7AF3 - chains 1 and J of the 9 polymer chains in the assembly; structure by electron microscopy, 2.82 A resolution.

Chain 1:
Molecule: 16S rRNA (head)
From: Escherichia coli
Sequence (1541 nucleotides; row label = number of the first residue in the row):
     1 AAAUUGAAGA GUUUGAUCAU GGCUCAGAUU GAACGCUGGC GGCAGGCCUA ACACAUGCAA
    61 GUCGAACGGU AACAGGAAGA AGCUUGCUUC UUUGCUGACG AGUGGCGGAC GGGUGAGUAA
   121 UGUCUGGGAA ACUGCCUGAU GGAGGGGGAU AACUACUGGA AACGGUAGCU AAUACCGCAU
   181 AACGUCGCAA GACCAAAGAG GGGGACCUUC GGGCCUCUUG CCAUCGGAUG UGCCCAGAUG
   241 GGAUUAGCUA GUAGGUGGGG UAACGGCUCA CCUAGGCGAC GAUCCCUAGC UGGUCUGAGA
   301 GGAUGACCAG CCACACUGGA ACUGAGACAC GGUCCAGACU CCUACGGGAG GCAGCAGUGG
   361 GGAAUAUUGC ACAAUGGGCG CAAGCCUGAU GCAGCCAUGC CGCGUGUAUG AAGAAGGCCU
   421 UCGGGUUGUA AAGUACUUUC AGCGGGGAGG AAGGGAGUAA AGUUAAUACC UUUGCUCAUU
   481 GACGUUACCC GCAGAAGAAG CACCGGCUAA CUCCGUGCCA GCAGCCXCGG UAAUACGGAG
   541 GGUGCAAGCG UUAAUCGGAA UUACUGGGCG UAAAGCGCAC GCAGGCGGUU UGUUAAGUCA
   601 GAUGUGAAAU CCCCGGGCUC AACCUGGGAA CUGCAUCUGA UACUGGCAAG CUUGAGUCUC
   661 GUAGAGGGGG GUAGAAUUCC AGGUGUAGCG GUGAAAUGCG UAGAGAUCUG GAGGAAUACC
   721 GGUGGCGAAG GCGGCCCCCU GGACGAAGAC UGACGCUCAG GUGCGAAAGC GUGGGGAGCA
   781 AACAGGAUUA GAUACCCUGG UAGUCCACGC CGUAAACGAU GUCGACUUGG AGGUUGUGCC
   841 CUUGAGGCGU GGCUUCCGGA GCUAACGCGU UAAGUCGACC GCCUGGGGAG UACGGCCGCA
   901 AGGUUAAAAC UCAAAUGAAU UGACGGGGGC CCGCACAAGC GGUGGAGCAU GUGGUUUAAU
   961 UCGAUGXAAC GCGAAGAACC UUACCUGGUC UUGACAUCCA CGGAAGUUUU CAGAGAUGAG
  1021 AAUGUGCCUU CGGGAACCGU GAGACAGGUG CUGCAUGGCU GUCGUCAGCU CGUGUUGUGA
  1081 AAUGUUGGGU UAAGUCCCGC AACGAGCGCA ACCCUUAUCC UUUGUUGCCA GCGGUCCGGC
  1141 CGGGAACUCA AAGGAGACUG CCAGUGAUAA ACUGGAGGAA GGUGGGGAUG ACGUCAAGUC
  1201 AUCAUGGCCC UUACGACCAG GGCUACACAC GUGCUACAAU GGCGCAUACA AAGAGAAGCG
  1261 ACCUCGCGAG AGCAAGCGGA CCUCAUAAAG UGCGUCGUAG UCCGGAUUGG AGUCUGCAAC
  1321 UCGACUCCAU GAAGUCGGAA UCGCUAGUAA UCGUGGAUCA GAAUGCCACG GUGAAUACGU
  1381 UCCCGGCCUU GUACACACCG CCCGUXACAC CAUGGGAGUG GGUUGCAAAA GAAGUAGGUA
  1441 GCUUAACCUU CGGGAGGGCG CUUACCACUU UGUGAUUCAU GACUGGGGUG AAGUCGUAAC
  1501 AAGGUAACCG UAGGGGAACC UGCGGUUGGA UCACCUCCUU A
Not modelled in the structure: 1-930, 1387-1541
Modified / non-standard residues: PSU (pseudouridine-5'-monophosphate) at position 516, G7M (N7-methyl-guanosine-5'-monophosphate) at position 527, 2MG (2N-methylguanosine-5'-monophosphate) at position 966, 5MC (5-methylcytidine-5'-monophosphate) at position 967, 2MG (2N-methylguanosine-5'-monophosphate) at position 1207, 4OC (4n,o2'-methylcytidine-5'-monophosphate) at position 1401, 5MC (5-methylcytidine-5'-monophosphate) at position 1406, UR3 (3-methyluridine-5'-monophoshate) at position 1497, 2MG (2N-methylguanosine-5'-monophosphate) at position 1515, MA6 (6N-dimethyladenosine-5'-monophoshate) at position 1517, MA6 (6N-dimethyladenosine-5'-monophoshate) at position 1518
Bound ions: Mg2+ site 1 near A937 (its only coordinating residue here); Mg2+ site 2: G944, G945; Mg2+ site 3 near G945 (its only coordinating residue here); Mg2+ site 4: A964, U1199; Mg2+ site 5 near C972 (its only coordinating residue here); Mg2+ site 6: G976, C1359; Mg2+ site 7 near C980 (its only coordinating residue here); Mg2+ site 8: G993, G1041; Mg2+ site 9: C1054, A1197; Mg2+ site 10: C1054, A1197, G1198; Mg2+ site 11 near C1066 (its only coordinating residue here); Mg2+ site 12: G1068, G1094; 15 more Mg2+ sites not listed

Chain J:
Molecule: 30S ribosomal protein S10
From: Escherichia coli
UniProtKB: C3SQT7 (C3SQT7_ECOLX); numbering as in UniProt (aligned over 1-103)
Amino-acid sequence (103 residues; numbered 1 to 103; the number before each row is that of its first residue):
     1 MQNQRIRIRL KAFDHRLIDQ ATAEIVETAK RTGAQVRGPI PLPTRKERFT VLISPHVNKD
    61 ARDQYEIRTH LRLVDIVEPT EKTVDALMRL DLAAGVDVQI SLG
Not modelled in the structure: 1-2, 103

Chain 1 / chain J interface:
Pairs across the interface (71; chain 1 residue first):
  G963(1) - His56(J)  sugar contact
  A964(1) - His56(J)  sugar contact
  A964(1) - Val57(J)  sugar contact
  A969(1) - Asn58(J)  phosphate contact
  C972(1) - Val57(J)  hydrogen bond to the sugar
  C972(1) - Lys59(J)  phosphate contact
  G973(1) - Leu52(J)  sugar contact
  G973(1) - Pro55(J)  sugar contact
  G973(1) - His56(J)  hydrogen bond to the base
  G973(1) - Val57(J)  sugar contact
  G973(1) - Lys59(J)  salt bridge to the phosphate
  A975(1) - Thr50(J)  base contact
  A975(1) - Lys59(J)  base contact
  A975(1) - Arg62(J)  hydrogen bond to the base
  C1059(1) - Ile53(J)  hydrogen bond to the sugar
  C1059(1) - Pro55(J)  sugar contact
  U1060(1) - Ile53(J)  phosphate contact
  U1060(1) - Ser54(J)  sugar contact
  U1060(1) - Asn58(J)  hydrogen bond to the sugar
  U1060(1) - Ala61(J)  phosphate contact
  G1061(1) - Ile53(J)  phosphate contact
  G1061(1) - Asn58(J)  sugar contact
  G1061(1) - Ala61(J)  sugar contact
  C1114(1) - Arg68(J)  phosphate contact
  U1115(1) - Arg68(J)  salt bridge to the phosphate
  U1123(1) - Gly38(J)  hydrogen bond to the sugar
  U1123(1) - Pro39(J)  hydrogen bond to the sugar
  U1123(1) - Pro41(J)  base contact
  G1124(1) - Val36(J)  phosphate contact
  G1124(1) - Arg37(J)  salt bridge to the phosphate
  G1124(1) - Gly38(J)  hydrogen bond to the phosphate
  U1125(1) - Arg7(J)  hydrogen bond to the phosphate
  U1125(1) - Arg37(J)  salt bridge to the phosphate
  U1125(1) - Ile40(J)  base contact
  U1125(1) - Leu42(J)  base contact
  U1125(1) - Leu73(J)  sugar contact
  U1125(1) - Asp75(J)  sugar contact
  U1126(1) - Arg7(J)  salt bridge to the phosphate
  U1126(1) - Arg9(J)  base contact
  U1126(1) - Leu42(J)  base contact
  U1126(1) - Leu73(J)  base contact
  A1150(1) - Pro41(J)  hydrogen bond to the sugar
  A1150(1) - Leu42(J)  sugar contact
  A1150(1) - Pro43(J)  sugar contact
  A1151(1) - Pro41(J)  sugar contact
  A1151(1) - Leu42(J)  sugar contact
  A1151(1) - Pro43(J)  phosphate contact
  A1151(1) - Thr44(J)  hydrogen bond to the phosphate
  A1151(1) - Arg72(J)  phosphate contact
  A1152(1) - His15(J)  phosphate contact
  A1152(1) - His70(J)  salt bridge to the phosphate
  A1152(1) - Arg72(J)  salt bridge to the phosphate
  G1153(1) - His15(J)  salt bridge to the phosphate
  G1198(1) - Pro55(J)  base contact
  G1198(1) - Val57(J)  sugar contact
  U1199(1) - His56(J)  sugar contact
  G1253(1) - Lys46(J)  phosphate contact
  A1254(1) - Arg45(J)  salt bridge to the phosphate
  A1254(1) - Glu47(J)  phosphate contact
  G1255(1) - Arg45(J)  salt bridge to the phosphate
  G1279(1) - Arg9(J)  salt bridge to the phosphate
  G1279(1) - Lys11(J)  salt bridge to the phosphate
  A1280(1) - Arg9(J)  salt bridge to the phosphate
  A1280(1) - Pro43(J)  sugar contact
  A1280(1) - Leu71(J)  phosphate contact
  C1366(1) - Lys59(J)  sugar contact
  C1366(1) - Arg62(J)  hydrogen bond to the sugar
  C1367(1) - Thr50(J)  sugar contact
  C1367(1) - Arg62(J)  salt bridge to the phosphate
  C1367(1) - Gln64(J)  hydrogen bond to the phosphate
  A1368(1) - Gln64(J)  hydrogen bond to the phosphate
Other interface residues (no listed pair), chain 1 (31 interface residues in all): G1058, U1202
Other interface residues (no listed pair), chain J (36 interface residues in all): Arg16, Arg48

In short:
Chain 1 and chain J form an interface of 31 and 36 residues respectively, with 14 hydrogen bonds and 14 salt
bridges. Polar contacts include G973(1)-His56(J), A975(1)-Arg62(J) and C972(1)-Val57(J). G944(1) and G945(1)
form the Mg2+ site 2. A964(1) and U1199(1) coordinate Mg2+ site 4.
Chain 1 is 16S rRNA (head) and chain J is 30S ribosomal protein S10, both from Escherichia coli; the
structure, Bacterial 30S ribosomal subunit assembly complex state M (head domain), was determined by electron
microscopy (same publication as 7AF5, 7AF8, 7AFA, 7AFD, 7AFH, 7AFI and 17 further entries).
